PDB entry 6EM9 | electron microscopy, 8.40 A resolution (very low resolution: no residue pairs are listed; an interface is given only as per-side residue counts) | chains E and F of the 10 polymer chains in the assembly

[Chain E (and F)]
Name: ATP-dependent Clp protease ATP-binding subunit ClpC
Source organism: Staphylococcus aureus (strain bovine RF122 / ET3-1)
Notes: chain F of this document is another copy of the same molecule, construct and numbering; everything in this record applies to it too
Reference sequence: Q2YSD6 (CLPC_STAAB); numbering as in UniProt (aligned over 1-818)
Sequence (818 residues; numbered 1 to 818; the number before each row is that of its first residue):
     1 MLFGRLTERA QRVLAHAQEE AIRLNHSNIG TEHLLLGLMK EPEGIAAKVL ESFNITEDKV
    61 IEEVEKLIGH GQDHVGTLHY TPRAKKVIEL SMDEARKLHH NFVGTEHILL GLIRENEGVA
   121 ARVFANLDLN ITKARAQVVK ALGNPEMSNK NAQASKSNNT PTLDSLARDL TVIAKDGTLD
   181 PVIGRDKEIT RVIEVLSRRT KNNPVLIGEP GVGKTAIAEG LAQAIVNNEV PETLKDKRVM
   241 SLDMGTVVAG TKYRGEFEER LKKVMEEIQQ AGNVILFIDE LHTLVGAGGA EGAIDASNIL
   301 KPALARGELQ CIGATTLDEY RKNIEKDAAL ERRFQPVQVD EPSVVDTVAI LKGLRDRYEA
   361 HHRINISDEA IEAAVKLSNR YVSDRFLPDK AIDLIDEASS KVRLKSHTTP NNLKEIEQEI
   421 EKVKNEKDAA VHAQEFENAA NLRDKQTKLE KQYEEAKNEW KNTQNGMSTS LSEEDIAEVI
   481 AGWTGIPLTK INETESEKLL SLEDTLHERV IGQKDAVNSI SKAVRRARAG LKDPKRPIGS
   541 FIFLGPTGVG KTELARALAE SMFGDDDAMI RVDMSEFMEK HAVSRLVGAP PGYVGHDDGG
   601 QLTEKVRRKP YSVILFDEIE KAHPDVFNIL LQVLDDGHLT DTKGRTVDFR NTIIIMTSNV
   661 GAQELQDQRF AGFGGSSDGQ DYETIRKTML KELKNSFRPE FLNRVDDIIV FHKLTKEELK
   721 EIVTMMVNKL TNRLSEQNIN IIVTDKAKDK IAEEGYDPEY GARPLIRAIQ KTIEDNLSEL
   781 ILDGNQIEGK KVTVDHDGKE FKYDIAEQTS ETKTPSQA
Not modelled in the structure: 1-4, 69-76, 113-115, 160-161, 248-254, 288-295, 465, 537-538, 592-595, 670-678, 713-818 (chain F: 1-4, 70-79, 113-115, 160-161, 248-254, 288-295, 465, 537-538, 592-595, 670-678, 795-818)

[Chain E / chain F interface]
At this resolution (8 A) residue pairs are not listed: 38 residues of chain E and 43 of chain F lie at the interface.

[Overview]
The interface between chain E and chain F involves 38 residues on one side and 43 on the other.
Chain E and chain F are both ATP-dependent Clp protease ATP-binding subunit ClpC (Staphylococcus aureus
(strain bovine RF122 / ET3-1)); the structure, S.aureus ClpC resting state, asymmetric map, was determined by
electron microscopy together with 6EM8 and 6EMW from the same study.
